Entry 8VFY (electron microscopy, 2.89 A resolution); this record covers chains C and J of the 11 polymer chains in the assembly.

== Chain C ==
Name: Histone H2A type 1-B/E
Organism: Homo sapiens
UniProt: P04908 (H2A1B_HUMAN); residues 0-129 here correspond to UniProt positions 1-130 (UniProt number = residue number + 1)
Sequence (130 residues; each row starts with the number of its first residue; numbering starts at 0):
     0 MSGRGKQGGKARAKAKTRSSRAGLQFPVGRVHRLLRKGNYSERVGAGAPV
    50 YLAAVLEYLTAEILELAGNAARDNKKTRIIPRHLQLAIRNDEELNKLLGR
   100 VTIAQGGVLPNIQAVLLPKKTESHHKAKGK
Disordered / not traced: 0-9, 119-129
UniProt features mapped onto this chain:
  - modified residue: Ser1 (N-acetylserine), Arg3 (Citrulline), Lys5 (N6-(2-hydroxyisobutyryl)lysine), Lys9 (N6-(2-hydroxyisobutyryl)lysine), Lys13 (N6-(beta-hydroxybutyryl)lysine), Lys36 (N6-(2-hydroxyisobutyryl)lysine), Lys74 (N6-(2-hydroxyisobutyryl)lysine), Lys75 (N6-(2-hydroxyisobutyryl)lysine), Lys95 (N6-(2-hydroxyisobutyryl)lysine), Gln104 (N5-methylglutamine), Lys118 (N6-(2-hydroxyisobutyryl)lysine), Lys119 (N6-crotonyllysine), Thr120 (Phosphothreonine), Lys125 (N6-crotonyllysine)
  - cross-link (Glycyl lysine isopeptide (Lys-Gly)): Lys13 (interchain with G-Cter in ubiquitin), Lys15 (interchain with G-Cter in ubiquitin), Lys119 (interchain with G-Cter in ubiquitin)

== Chain J ==
Molecule: 186-nt DNA strand
Sequence (186 nucleotides; each row starts with the number of its first residue):
     1 ATCTTTCCTATTGCTTTAAAGGCAGAGGACTGTATTGATCAGTCCAAACT
    51 TCTTTCTGCATGTACATGGAAAACTGGCCAAGGCAAACACGTCCGGAATG
   101 ATGGTATTTAAGAACAAACATTCCCTGGTATCAGCAAGTACAGTGCCCTG
   151 CTGACAGAGCAGGAGACACAAAGTACCATCTCGGAT
Disordered / not traced: 172-186

== How chain C and chain J interact ==
Pairs across the interface (16; chain C residue first):
  Arg11(C) - DG32(J)  sugar contact
  Ala12(C) - DG32(J)  phosphate contact
  Ala14(C) - DC30(J)  phosphate contact
  Ala14(C) - DT31(J)  phosphate contact
  Lys15(C) - DC30(J)  phosphate contact
  Lys15(C) - DT31(J)  hydrogen bond to the phosphate
  Thr16(C) - DC30(J)  phosphate contact
  Arg17(C) - DC30(J)  salt bridge to the phosphate
  Arg20(C) - DT31(J)  salt bridge to the phosphate
  Gly28(C) - DA29(J)  phosphate contact
  Arg29(C) - DA29(J)  phosphate contact
  Arg32(C) - DG28(J)  sugar contact
  Arg32(C) - DA29(J)  salt bridge to the phosphate
  Arg42(C) - DA38(J)  sugar contact
  Arg77(C) - DA18(J)  phosphate contact
  Arg77(C) - DA19(J)  sugar contact
Other interface residues (no listed pair), chain C (14 interface residues in all): Lys13, Glu41

== In short ==
Chain C and chain J form an interface of 14 and 8 residues respectively, with 1 hydrogen bond and 3 salt
bridges. Polar pairs include Lys15(C)-DT31(J), Arg17(C)-DC30(J) and Arg20(C)-DT31(J).
Here chain C is Histone H2A type 1-B/E (Homo sapiens) and chain J is a 186-nt DNA strand. Entry 8VFY (Cryo-EM
structure of FoxA1 in complex with ALBN1 nucleosome (class 1)) was determined by electron microscopy,
deposited together with 8VFX and 8VFZ.
